5HXB - chains X and Z of the 3 polymer chains in the assembly; structure by X-ray diffraction, 3.60 A resolution.

Chain X:
Molecule: Eukaryotic peptide chain release factor GTP-binding subunit ERF3A
Organism: Homo sapiens
UniProt: P15170 (ERF3A_HUMAN), isoform P15170-2; residues 438-634 here correspond to UniProt positions 437-633 (UniProt number = residue number - 1)
Sequence (199 residues; row label = number of the first residue in the row):
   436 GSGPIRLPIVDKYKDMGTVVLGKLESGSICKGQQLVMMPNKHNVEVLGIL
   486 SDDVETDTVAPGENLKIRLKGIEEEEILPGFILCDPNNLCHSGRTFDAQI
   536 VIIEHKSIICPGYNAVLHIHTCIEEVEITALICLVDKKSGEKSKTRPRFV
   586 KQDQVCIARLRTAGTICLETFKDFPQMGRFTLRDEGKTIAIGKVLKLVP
Not modelled in the structure: 436-439
Differences from the reference sequence: expression tag (436-437)
Disulfide bonds: Cys519-Cys525
Residues lining bound ligands: 85C (1-(3-chloro-4-methylphenyl)-3-({2-[(3S)-2,6-dioxopiperidin-3-yl]-1-oxo-2,3-dihydro-1H-isoindol-5-yl}methyl)urea): Gln534, Val536, Val570, Asp571, Lys572, Lys573, Ser574, Gly575, Val590, Ile626, Gly627, Lys628
What the authors report for this chain:
  - binding site for 85C: Val570, Gly575
  - mutagenesis - D571A, S574A, G575A: abolished binding to Protein cereblon (chain Z)
  - mutagenesis - V570A: decreased binding to Protein cereblon (chain Z)
  - mutagenesis - K572A, K573A, E576A: unchanged binding to Protein cereblon (chain Z)

Chain Z:
Molecule: Protein cereblon
Organism: Homo sapiens
UniProt: Q96SW2 (CRBN_HUMAN), isoform Q96SW2-2; residues 40-442 here correspond to UniProt positions 39-441 (UniProt number = residue number - 1)
Sequence (406 residues; numbered 37 to 442; the number before each row is that of its first residue):
    37 GSMEAKKPNIINFDTSLPTSHTYLGADMEEFHGRTLHDDDSCQVIPVLPQ
    87 VMMILIPGQTLPLQLFHPQEVSMVRNLIQKDRTFAVLAYSNVQEREAQFG
   137 TTAEIYAYREEQDFGIEIVKVKAIGRQRFKVLELRTQSDGIQQAKVQILP
   187 ECVLPSTMSAVQLESLNKCQIFPSKPVSREDQCSYKWWQKYQKRKFHCAN
   237 LTSWPRWLYSLYDAETLMDRIKKQLREWDENLKDDSLPSNPIDFSYRVAA
   287 CLPIDDVLRIQLLKIGSAIQRLRCELDIMNKCTSLCCKQCQETEITTKNE
   337 IFSLSLCGPMAAYVNPHGYVHETLTVYKACNLNLIGRPSTEHSWFPGYAW
   387 TVAQCKICASHIGWKFTATKKDMSPQKFWGLTRSALLPTIPDTEDEISPD
   437 KVILCL
Not modelled in the structure: 37-47, 214-219, 268-271, 433-437
Differences from the reference sequence: expression tag (37-39)
Metal / ion sites: Zn2+: Cys323, Cys326, Cys391, Cys394
Residues lining bound ligands: 85C (1-(3-chloro-4-methylphenyl)-3-({2-[(3S)-2,6-dioxopiperidin-3-yl]-1-oxo-2,3-dihydro-1H-isoindol-5-yl}methyl)urea): Val350, Asn351, Pro352, His353, His357, Glu377, His378, Ser379, Trp380, Trp386, Trp400, Phe402
What the authors report for this chain:
  - binding site for 85C: Phe150, Asn351, His353, Glu377, His378, Trp380
  - mutagenesis - E377A: decreased binding to Eukaryotic peptide chain release factor GTP-binding subunit ERF3A (chain X)
  - mutagenesis - V388I: abolished binding to Ikaros
  - mutagenesis - V388A: unchanged binding to Ikaros

How chain X and chain Z interact:
Contacting residue pairs (22):
  Lys572(X) with Asn351(Z), hydrogen bond (backbone-side chain); His353(Z), hydrogen bond; Tyr355(Z)
  Lys573(X) with Asn351(Z), hydrogen bond (backbone-side chain); Tyr355(Z); His357(Z), hydrogen bond (backbone-side chain); Trp400(Z)
  Ser574(X) with Val388(Z); His397(Z); Trp400(Z), hydrogen bond (backbone-side chain)
  Gly575(X) with Trp386(Z); Val388(Z)
  Glu576(X) with Ile371(Z); Val388(Z); Gln390(Z)
  Val590(X) with His353(Z)
  Phe606(X) with Phe150(Z), hydrophobic
  Arg614(X) with Asp149(Z), salt bridge; Phe150(Z)
  Thr623(X) with Gly151(Z)
  Ile626(X) with Phe150(Z)
  Lys628(X) with Glu377(Z), salt bridge
Other interface residues (no listed pair), chain X (14 interface residues in all): Gln534, Val536, Lys577
Other interface residues (no listed pair), chain Z (15 interface residues in all): Ile152
From the paper, about this interface:
  - hot spots on chain Z (mutagenesis) - F150A, V388I, H397A: decreased binding to Eukaryotic peptide chain release factor GTP-binding subunit ERF3A (chain X)
  - hot spots on chain Z (mutagenesis) - V388A: abolished binding to Eukaryotic peptide chain release factor GTP-binding subunit ERF3A (chain X)

Overview:
14 residues of chain X face 15 of chain Z across their interface; the contacts include 5 hydrogen bonds and 2
salt bridges. Among the polar pairs are Arg614(X)-Asp149(Z), Lys628(X)-Glu377(Z) and Lys572(X)-Asn351(Z). The
paper reports a binding site for 85C at Val570(X), Gly575(X) and Phe150(Z) among others; E377A, F150A and
V388I of chain Z, among others, reduce binding to Eukaryotic peptide chain release factor GTP-binding subunit
ERF3A (chain X); 12 substitutions were tested in all.
Here chain X is Eukaryotic peptide chain release factor GTP-binding subunit ERF3A and chain Z is Protein
cereblon, both from Homo sapiens. Entry 5HXB (Cereblon in complex with DDB1, CC-885, and GSPT1) was determined
by X-ray diffraction.
